Entry 5AWW (X-ray diffraction, 2.72 A resolution); this record covers chains Y and E of the 3 polymer chains in the assembly.

Chain Y:
Name: Protein translocase subunit SecY
Organism: Thermus thermophilus (strain HB8 / ATCC 27634 / DSM 579)
Reference sequence: Q5SHQ8 (SECY_THET8); residues 1-438 here = UniProt positions 1-438
Chain sequence (444 residues; each row starts with the number of its first residue):
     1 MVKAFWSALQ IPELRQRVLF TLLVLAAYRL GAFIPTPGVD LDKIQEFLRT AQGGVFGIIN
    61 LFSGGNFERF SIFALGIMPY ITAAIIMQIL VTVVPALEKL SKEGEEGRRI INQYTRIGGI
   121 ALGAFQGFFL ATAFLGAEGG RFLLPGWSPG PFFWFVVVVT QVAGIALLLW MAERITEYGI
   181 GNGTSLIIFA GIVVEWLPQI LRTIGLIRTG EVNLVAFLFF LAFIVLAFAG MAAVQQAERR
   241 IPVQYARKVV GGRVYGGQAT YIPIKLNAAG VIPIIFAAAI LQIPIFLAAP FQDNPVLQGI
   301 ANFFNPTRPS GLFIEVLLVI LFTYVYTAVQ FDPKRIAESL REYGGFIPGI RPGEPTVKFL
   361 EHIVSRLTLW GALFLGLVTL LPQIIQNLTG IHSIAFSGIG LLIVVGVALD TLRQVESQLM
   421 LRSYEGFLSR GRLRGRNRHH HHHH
Unresolved in the structure: 425-444
Sequence notes: engineered mutation Val2 (Leu in Q5SHQ8), Gly252 (Arg in Q5SHQ8); expression tag (439-444)
What the authors report for this chain:
  - conformationally variable residues (helix shift): Thr92, Val329

Chain E:
Name: Protein translocase subunit SecE
Organism: Thermus thermophilus (strain HB8 / ATCC 27634 / DSM 579)
Reference sequence: P38383 (SECE_THET8); residues 1-60 here = UniProt positions 1-60
Chain sequence (60 residues; numbered 1 to 60; the number before each row is that of its first residue):
     1 MFARLIRYFQ EARAELARVT WPTREQVVEG TQAILLFTLA FMVILGLYDT VFRFLIGLLR

How chain Y and chain E interact:
Residue-residue contacts (64):
  Met1(Y) - Glu29(E)  hydrogen bond (backbone-side chain)
  Met1(Y) - Ala33(E)  hydrophobic
  Val2(Y) - Glu29(E)
  Val2(Y) - Ala33(E)
  Val2(Y) - Leu36(E)  hydrophobic
  Phe5(Y) - Leu36(E)  hydrophobic
  Phe5(Y) - Phe37(E)
  Trp6(Y) - Leu36(E)
  Leu22(Y) - Phe41(E)  hydrophobic
  Leu22(Y) - Ile44(E)  hydrophobic
  Leu22(Y) - Tyr48(E)  hydrogen bond (backbone-side chain)
  Leu25(Y) - Phe41(E)  hydrophobic
  Ala26(Y) - Tyr48(E)
  Ala26(Y) - Phe52(E)
  Arg29(Y) - Asp49(E)  salt bridge
  Leu30(Y) - Phe52(E)
  Phe33(Y) - Arg53(E)
  Phe33(Y) - Ile56(E)  hydrophobic
  Phe189(Y) - Phe37(E)  hydrophobic
  Phe189(Y) - Phe41(E)  hydrophobic
  Ala190(Y) - Leu45(E)
  Val193(Y) - Met42(E)
  Val193(Y) - Leu45(E)  hydrophobic
  Val194(Y) - Leu45(E)  hydrophobic
  Trp196(Y) - Thr38(E)
  Trp196(Y) - Met42(E)  hydrophobic
  Leu197(Y) - Met42(E)  hydrophobic
  Phe228(Y) - Ile34(E)  hydrophobic
  Phe228(Y) - Leu35(E)  hydrophobic
  Ala229(Y) - Val27(E)
  Ala229(Y) - Thr31(E)
  Ala233(Y) - Pro22(E)
  Gln236(Y) - Pro22(E)
  Gln236(Y) - Gln26(E)  hydrogen bond
  Ala237(Y) - Thr20(E)
  Ala237(Y) - Trp21(E)  hydrophobic
  Ala237(Y) - Pro22(E)
  Glu238(Y) - Val19(E)
  Glu238(Y) - Thr20(E)  hydrogen bond (backbone-backbone)
  Arg239(Y) - Glu15(E)  salt bridge
  Arg239(Y) - Arg18(E)
  Arg240(Y) - Thr20(E)
  Tyr324(Y) - Tyr8(E)  hydrogen bond
  His362(Y) - Glu11(E)  salt bridge
  Ile363(Y) - Glu15(E)
  Ser365(Y) - Tyr8(E)  hydrogen bond (backbone-side chain)
  Arg366(Y) - Tyr8(E)
  Arg366(Y) - Glu11(E)  salt bridge
  Arg366(Y) - Ala12(E)
  Arg366(Y) - Glu15(E)
  Leu367(Y) - Glu15(E)
  Leu367(Y) - Val19(E)  hydrophobic
  Leu369(Y) - Tyr8(E)  hydrophobic
  Leu369(Y) - Ala12(E)  hydrophobic
  Trp370(Y) - Ala12(E)  hydrogen bond (side chain-backbone)
  Trp370(Y) - Arg13(E)
  Trp370(Y) - Leu16(E)
  Val404(Y) - Thr38(E)
  Val405(Y) - Ile34(E)  hydrophobic
  Ala408(Y) - Phe37(E)  hydrophobic
  Leu409(Y) - Ile34(E)  hydrophobic
  Thr411(Y) - Phe37(E)
  Leu412(Y) - Ala33(E)  hydrophobic
  Leu412(Y) - Phe37(E)  hydrophobic
Interface residues without a listed pair, chain Y (43 interface residues in all): Leu23, Leu186, Ala232, Leu266, Glu416
Interface residues without a listed pair, chain E (34 interface residues in all): Phe9, Gly30, Gln32, Ala40

Summary:
Chain Y and chain E form an interface of 43 and 34 residues respectively; the contacts include 7 hydrogen
bonds and 4 salt bridges. Polar pairs include Arg29(Y)-Asp49(E), Arg239(Y)-Glu15(E) and His362(Y)-Glu11(E).
The paper reports conformational variability at Thr92(Y) and Val329(Y).
Chain Y is Protein translocase subunit SecY and chain E is Protein translocase subunit SecE, both from Thermus
thermophilus (strain HB8 / ATCC 27634 / DSM 579); the structure, Precise Resting State of Thermus thermophilus
SecYEG, was determined by X-ray diffraction (same publication as 5CH4).
